Entry 7Y6P (electron microscopy, 3.30 A resolution); this record covers chains F and R of the 24 polymer chains in the assembly.

Chain F (and R):
Name: Bacterioferritin
From: Streptomyces coelicolor
Notes: EC 1.16.3.1; chain R of this document is another copy of the same molecule, construct and numbering; everything in this record applies to it too
Reference sequence: Q9S2N0 (BFR_STRCO); residues 1-158 here = UniProt positions 1-158
Sequence (158 residues; row label = number of the first residue in the row):
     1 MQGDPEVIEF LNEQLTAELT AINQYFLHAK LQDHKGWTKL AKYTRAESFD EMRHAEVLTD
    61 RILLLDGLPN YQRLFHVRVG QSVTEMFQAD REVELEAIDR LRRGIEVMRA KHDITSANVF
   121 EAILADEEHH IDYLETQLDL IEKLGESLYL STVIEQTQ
Disordered / not traced: 158
Curated features (UniProtKB/Swiss-Prot):
  - binding site (Fe cation): E18, E51, H54, E94, E127, H130
  - binding site (heme b): M52
Metal / ion sites: Fe ion: E18, H54, E127; Fe2+ near E47 (its only coordinating residue here)
Small-molecule neighbours: heme (HEM): L19, I22, N23, F26, R45, F49, M52, Y71
Reported in the primary citation:
  - mutagenesis - K42A: decreased binding to Fe ion

Chain F / chain R interface:
Pairs across the interface (15; chain F residue first):
  H34(F) - D132(R)  salt bridge
  H34(F) - T136(R)
  K35(F) - T136(R)
  E146(F) - K143(R)
  S147(F) - K143(R)
  L150(F) - K143(R)
  S151(F) - L144(R)
  S151(F) - T152(R)
  I154(F) - L144(R)  hydrophobic
  Q156(F) - K39(R)
  Q156(F) - Y43(R)
  Q156(F) - Y133(R)  hydrogen bond
  Q156(F) - Q137(R)
  Q156(F) - V153(R)
  T157(F) - Y43(R)
Also at the interface, not in a pair above, chain F (12 interface residues in all): G36, W37, L148
Also at the interface, not in a pair above, chain R (14 interface residues in all): L40, L140, L148, Y149

Overview:
The interface between chain F and chain R involves 12 residues on one side and 14 on the other, with 1
hydrogen bond and 1 salt bridge. Polar contacts include H34(F)-D132(R) and Q156(F)-Y133(R). Bound to chain F:
heme. The paper reports that K42A of chain F reduces binding to Fe ion.
Both chains are Bacterioferritin (Streptomyces coelicolor). Entry 7Y6P (Cryo-EM structure if bacterioferritin
holoform) was determined by electron microscopy (same publication as 8JAX, 8JB0, 7Y6F, 7Y6G and 5XX9).
